8VEK - chain A; structure by X-ray diffraction, 1.14 A resolution.

Chain A:
Protein: Poly(ethylene terephthalate) hydrolase
Organism: Piscinibacter sakaiensis
Notes: EC 3.1.1.101
UniProt: A0A0K8P6T7 (PETH_IDESA); residue numbers follow UniProt; this construct covers 30-290
Amino-acid sequence (272 residues; row label = number of the first residue in the row):
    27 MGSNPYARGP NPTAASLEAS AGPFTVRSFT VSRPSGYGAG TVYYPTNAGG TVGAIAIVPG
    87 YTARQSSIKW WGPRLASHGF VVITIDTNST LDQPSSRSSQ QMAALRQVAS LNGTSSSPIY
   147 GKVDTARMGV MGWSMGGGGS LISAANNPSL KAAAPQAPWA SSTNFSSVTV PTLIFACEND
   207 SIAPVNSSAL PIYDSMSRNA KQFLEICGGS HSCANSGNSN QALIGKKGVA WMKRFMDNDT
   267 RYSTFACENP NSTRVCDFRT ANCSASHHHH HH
Disordered / not traced: 27-28, 291-298
Construct notes: initiating methionine (27); expression tag (28-29, 291-298); engineered mutation Ala186 (Asp in A0A0K8P6T7), Cys233 (Asn in A0A0K8P6T7), Cys282 (Ser in A0A0K8P6T7)
Disulfides: Cys203-Cys239, Cys233-Cys282, Cys273-Cys289

Overview:
Chain A is Poly(ethylene terephthalate) hydrolase (Piscinibacter sakaiensis); the structure, IsPETase - ACC
mutant, was determined by X-ray diffraction (same publication as 8VE9, 8VEL and 8VEM).
